Entry 7ZSB (electron microscopy, 6.60 A resolution (low resolution: residue-level contacts below are approximate; hydrogen-bond / salt-bridge calls are withheld)); this record covers chains T and 7 of the 38 polymer chains in the assembly.

== Chain T ==
Molecule: Template DNA
Sequence (219 nucleotides; each row starts with the number of its first residue; numbers below 1 keep their minus sign (DA-145 is residue -145)):
  -145 ATCGATGTATATATCTGACACGTGCCTGGAGACTAGGGAGTAATCCCCTT
   -95 GGCGGTTAAAACGCGGGGGACAGCGCGTACGTGCGTTTAAGCGGTGCTAG
   -45 AGCTGTCTACGACCAATTGAGCGGAACACAGCGCAGAAGAGCTATGATAT
     5 TTTTATGTATGTACAACACACATCGGAGGTGAATCGAACGTTCCATAGCT
    55 ATTATATACACAGCGTGCT

== Chain 7 ==
Protein: General transcription and DNA repair factor IIH helicase subunit XPB
From: Saccharomyces cerevisiae
Notes: EC 3.6.4.12
UniProt: Q00578 (RAD25_YEAST); residue numbers follow UniProt; this construct covers 1-843
Chain sequence (843 residues; numbered 1 to 843; the number before each row is that of its first residue):
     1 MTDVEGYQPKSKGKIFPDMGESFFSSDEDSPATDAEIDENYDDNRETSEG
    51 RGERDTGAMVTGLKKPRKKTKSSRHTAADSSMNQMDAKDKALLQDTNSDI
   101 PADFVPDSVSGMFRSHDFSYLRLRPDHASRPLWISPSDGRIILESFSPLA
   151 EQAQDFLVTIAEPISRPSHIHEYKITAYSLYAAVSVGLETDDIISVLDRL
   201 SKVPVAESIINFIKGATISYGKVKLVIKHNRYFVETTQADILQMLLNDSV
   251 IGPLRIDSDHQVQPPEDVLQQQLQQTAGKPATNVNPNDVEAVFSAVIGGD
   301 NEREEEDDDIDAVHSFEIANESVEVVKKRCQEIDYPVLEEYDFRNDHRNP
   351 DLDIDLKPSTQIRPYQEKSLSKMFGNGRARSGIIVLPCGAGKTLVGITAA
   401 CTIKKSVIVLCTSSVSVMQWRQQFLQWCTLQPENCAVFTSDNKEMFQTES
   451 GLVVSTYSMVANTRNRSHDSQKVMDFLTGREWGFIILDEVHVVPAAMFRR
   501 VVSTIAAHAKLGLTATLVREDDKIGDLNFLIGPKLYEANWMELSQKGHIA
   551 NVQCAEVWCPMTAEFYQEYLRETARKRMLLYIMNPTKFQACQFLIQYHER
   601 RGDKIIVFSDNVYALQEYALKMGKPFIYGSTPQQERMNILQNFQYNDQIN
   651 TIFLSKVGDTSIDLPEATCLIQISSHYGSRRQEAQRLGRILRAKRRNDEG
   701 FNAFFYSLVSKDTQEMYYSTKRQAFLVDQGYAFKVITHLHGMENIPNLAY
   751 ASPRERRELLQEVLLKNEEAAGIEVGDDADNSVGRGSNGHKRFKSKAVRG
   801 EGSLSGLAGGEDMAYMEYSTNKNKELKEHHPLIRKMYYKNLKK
Disordered / not traced: 1-100, 254-312, 768-829, 838-843
UniProt features mapped onto this chain:
  - motif: Lys64 to His75 (Nuclear localization signal), Asp488 to His491 (DEAH box)
  - binding site (ATP): Leu386 to Thr393
  - modified residue: Ser752 (Phosphoserine)
  - natural variant: Trp427 (W427L: In suppressor mutant)
  - mutagenesis: Lys392 (K392R: Lethal in vivo. Defective in translation in vitro), Glu489 (E489Q: Loss of DNA translocase function of TFHII), Val798 to Lys843 (Increased UV sensitivity)

== Chain T / chain 7 interface ==
Pairs across the interface (27; chain T residue first):
  DA13(T) with Arg575(7)
  DT14(T) with Arg575(7)
  DG15(T) with Asn611(7); Lys656(7)
  DT16(T) with Asp610(7); Val612(7); Ser655(7); Lys656(7); Val657(7)
  DA17(T) with Val657(7)
  DC18(T) with Ser413(7); Ser414(7); Ser458(7)
  DA19(T) with Ser440(7); Thr456(7); Ser458(7); Met459(7); Asn462(7)
  DA20(T) with Lys443(7); Arg464(7); Asn465(7); Arg466(7); Ser467(7); Ser470(7)
  DC21(T) with Asn465(7); Arg466(7); Ser467(7)
Other interface residues (no listed pair), chain 7 (23 interface residues in all): Thr412, Gly629, Thr660

== Overview ==
9 residues of chain T and 23 residues of chain 7 are in contact. Curated annotation (UniProt) lists 8
ATP-binding residues and 4 mutagenesis sites on chain 7.
Here chain T is Template DNA and chain 7 is General transcription and DNA repair factor IIH helicase subunit
XPB (Saccharomyces cerevisiae). Entry 7ZSB (Yeast RNA polymerase II transcription pre-initiation complex with
the +1 nucleosome and NTP, complex C) was determined by electron microscopy together with 7ZS9 and 7ZSA from
the same study.
